7DTE - chains A and F of the 6 polymer chains in the assembly; structure by electron microscopy, 3.00 A resolution.

== Chain A ==
Molecule: RNA-directed RNA polymerase
From: Severe acute respiratory syndrome coronavirus 2
Notes: EC 2.7.7.48
UniProt: P0DTD1 (R1AB_SARS2); residues 1-932 here correspond to UniProt positions 4393-5324 (UniProt number = residue number + 4392)
Chain sequence (944 residues; numbered -1 to 942; the number before each row is that of its first residue; numbers below 1 keep their minus sign (Met-1 is residue -1)):
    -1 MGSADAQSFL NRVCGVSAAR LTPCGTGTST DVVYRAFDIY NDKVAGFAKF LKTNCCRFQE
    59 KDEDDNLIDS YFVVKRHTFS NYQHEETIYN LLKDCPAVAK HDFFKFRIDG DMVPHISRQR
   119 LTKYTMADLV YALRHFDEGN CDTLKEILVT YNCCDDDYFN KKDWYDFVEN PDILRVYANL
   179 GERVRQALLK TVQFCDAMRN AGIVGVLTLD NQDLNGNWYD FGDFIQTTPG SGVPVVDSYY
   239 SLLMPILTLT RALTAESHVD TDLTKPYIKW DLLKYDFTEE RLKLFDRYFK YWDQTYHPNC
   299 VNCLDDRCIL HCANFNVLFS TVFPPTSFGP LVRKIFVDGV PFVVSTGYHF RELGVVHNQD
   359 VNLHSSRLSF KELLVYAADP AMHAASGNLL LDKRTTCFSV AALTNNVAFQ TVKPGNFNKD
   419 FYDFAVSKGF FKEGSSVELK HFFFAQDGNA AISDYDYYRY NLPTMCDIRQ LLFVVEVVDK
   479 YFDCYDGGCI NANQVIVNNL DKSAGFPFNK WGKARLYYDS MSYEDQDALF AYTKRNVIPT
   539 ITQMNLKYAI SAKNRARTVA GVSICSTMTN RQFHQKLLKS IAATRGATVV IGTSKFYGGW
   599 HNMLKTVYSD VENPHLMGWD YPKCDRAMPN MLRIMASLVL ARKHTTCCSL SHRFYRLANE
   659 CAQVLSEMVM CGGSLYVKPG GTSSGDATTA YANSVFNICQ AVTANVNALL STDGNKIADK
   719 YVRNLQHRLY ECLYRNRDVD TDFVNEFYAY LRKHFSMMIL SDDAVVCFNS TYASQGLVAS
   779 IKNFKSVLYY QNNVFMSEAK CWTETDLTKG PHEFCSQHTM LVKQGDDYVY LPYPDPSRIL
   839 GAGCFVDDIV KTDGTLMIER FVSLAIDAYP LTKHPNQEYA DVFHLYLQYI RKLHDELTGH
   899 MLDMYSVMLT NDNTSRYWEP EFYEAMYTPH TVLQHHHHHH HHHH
Unresolved in the structure: -1 to 1, 930-942
Differences from the reference sequence: expression tag (-1 to 0, 933-942)
Bound ions: Zn2+ site 1: His295, Cys301, Cys306, Cys310; Zn2+ site 2: Cys487, His642, Cys645, Cys646
Swiss-Prot annotation at these positions:
  - region: Lys545 to Arg555 (Interaction with RMP Remdesivir), Thr582 to Pro620 (RdRp Palm N-ter)
  - active site: Ser759, Asp760, Asp761
  - binding site (Mn(2+)): Asn209, Asp218
  - binding site (Zn(2+)): His295, Cys301, Cys306, Cys310, Cys487, His642, Cys645, Cys646
  - site: Gln932 (Cleavage)
Reported in the primary citation:
  - conformationally variable residues (loop rearrangement, order/disorder transition): Val844 to Met855, Thr896 to Ser913
  - binding site for the 34-nt RNA strand: Ser861
  - mutagenesis - S861A: unchanged catalytic activity on G/A/U
  - binding site for the 57-nt RNA strand (chain F): Lys500, Ser501 (proposed by the authors, not directly observed)

== Chain F ==
Molecule: 57-nt RNA strand
Sequence (57 nucleotides; numbered -27 to 29; the number before each row is that of its first residue; numbers below 1 keep their minus sign (G-27 is residue -27)):
   -27 GGGAGAUGAA AGUCUCCACC UCCUGUGUCG UCGAACAUCG UCGAACAUCG UCGAACA
Unresolved in the structure: -27 to -9, 25-29

== Interface between chain A and chain F ==
Contacting residue pairs - 39 pairs, chain A then chain F:
  Asn496(A) with G-3(F), phosphate contact; U-2(F), hydrogen bond to the phosphate
  Lys500(A) with C-5(F), salt bridge to the phosphate; U-4(F), phosphate contact
  Ser501(A) with C-6(F), phosphate contact; C-5(F), sugar contact
  Asn507(A) with C-6(F), phosphate contact
  Gln541(A) with C-6(F), phosphate contact
  Asn543(A) with U-7(F), hydrogen bond to the phosphate; C-6(F), sugar contact
  Val557(A) with C-5(F), base contact
  Ala558(A) with C-5(F), sugar contact
  Gly559(A) with C-5(F), sugar contact
  Arg569(A) with G-3(F), salt bridge to the phosphate
  Lys577(A) with U-2(F), salt bridge to the phosphate
  Ala580(A) with U-2(F), sugar contact
  Arg583(A) with G-1(F), salt bridge to the phosphate
  Gly590(A) with U-2(F), hydrogen bond to the sugar; G-1(F), phosphate contact
  Ser592(A) with G-1(F), hydrogen bond to the sugar
  Phe594(A) with G-1(F), sugar contact; U0(F), sugar contact
  Tyr595(A) with U0(F), phosphate contact; C1(F), hydrogen bond to the phosphate
  Ser682(A) with C-5(F), hydrogen bond to the base; U-4(F), base contact
  Gly683(A) with C-5(F), hydrogen bond to the base; U-4(F), sugar contact
  Asp684(A) with U-4(F), hydrogen bond to the sugar
  Ala685(A) with U-4(F), hydrogen bond to the sugar
  Tyr689(A) with G-3(F), hydrogen bond to the sugar; U-2(F), sugar contact
  Val860(A) with C1(F), sugar contact
  Arg914(A) with G2(F), salt bridge to the phosphate
  Tyr915(A) with G2(F), sugar contact
  Phe920(A) with C1(F), phosphate contact; G2(F), phosphate contact
  Met924(A) with U0(F), phosphate contact; C1(F), sugar contact
Other interface residues (no listed pair), chain A (34 interface residues in all): Gln408, Lys545, Val560, Ile589, Thr591, Glu857, Ile864

== Overview ==
Chain A and chain F form an interface of 34 and 10 residues respectively; the contacts include 10 hydrogen
bonds and 5 salt bridges. Polar contacts include Ser682(A)-C-5(F), Gly683(A)-C-5(F) and Gly590(A)-U-2(F). From
the paper: a binding site for the 57-nt RNA strand (chain F) at Lys500(A) and Ser501(A); S861A of chain A
leaves catalytic activity on G/A/U unchanged.
Chain A is RNA-directed RNA polymerase (Severe acute respiratory syndrome coronavirus 2) and chain F is a
57-nt RNA strand; the structure, SARS-CoV-2 RdRP catalytic complex with T33-1 RNA, was determined by electron
microscopy.
